7WG3 - chains F and G of the 12 polymer chains in the assembly; structure by X-ray diffraction, 2.19 A resolution.

[Chain F (and G)]
Molecule: Heavy chain of D9 Fab
From: Mus musculus
Notes: antibody fragment or engineered binder; chain G of this document is another copy of the same molecule, construct and numbering; everything in this record applies to it too
Chain sequence (220 residues; row label = number of the first residue in the row):
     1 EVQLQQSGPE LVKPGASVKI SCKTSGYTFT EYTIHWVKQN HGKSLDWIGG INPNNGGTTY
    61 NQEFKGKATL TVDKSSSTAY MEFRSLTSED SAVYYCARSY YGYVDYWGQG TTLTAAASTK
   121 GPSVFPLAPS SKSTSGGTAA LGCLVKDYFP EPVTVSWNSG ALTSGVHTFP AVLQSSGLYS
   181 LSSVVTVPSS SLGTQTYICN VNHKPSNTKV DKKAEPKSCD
Disulfides: Cys22-Cys96, Cys143-Cys199
Small-molecule neighbours: N-acetylglucosamine (NAG; 2-acetamido-2-deoxy-beta-D-glucopyranose): Thr30, Glu31, Tyr32, Thr33, Asn52, Asn54, Ser99, Tyr100
What the authors report for this chain:
  - binding site for N-acetylglucosamine: Asn55

[Interface between chain F and chain G]
Contacting residue pairs (20; chain F residue first):
  Tyr60(F) - Glu1(G)  hydrogen bond
  Thr69(F) - Gln3(G)
  Arg84(F) - Gln3(G)
  Ser88(F) - Thr163(G)
  Ala116(F) - Ser159(G)
  Ala117(F) - Ser159(G)  hydrogen bond (backbone-backbone)
  Ser118(F) - Ser159(G)
  Phe149(F) - Ala161(G)  hydrophobic
  Gln174(F) - Gln195(G)
  Ser175(F) - Leu162(G)
  Ser175(F) - Pro188(G)
  Ser175(F) - Ser191(G)
  Ser175(F) - Gln195(G)  hydrogen bond
  Ser175(F) - Tyr197(G)  hydrogen bond
  Ser176(F) - Asn158(G)  hydrogen bond (backbone-side chain)
  Ser176(F) - Leu162(G)
  Ser176(F) - Gln195(G)
  Ser176(F) - Thr196(G)
  Ser176(F) - Tyr197(G)
  Gly177(F) - Ala161(G)
Other interface residues (no listed pair), chain F (17 interface residues in all): Thr58, Lys65, Leu70, Ala115, Leu178
Other interface residues (no listed pair), chain G (16 interface residues in all): Gln5, Tyr106, Gly160, Val187

[Overview]
The interface between chain F and chain G involves 17 residues on one side and 16 on the other, with 5
hydrogen bonds. Polar pairs include Tyr60(F)-Glu1(G), Ser175(F)-Gln195(G) and Ser175(F)-Tyr197(G). Chain F
binds N-acetylglucosamine. The paper reports a binding site for N-acetylglucosamine at Asn55(F).
Both chains are Heavy chain of D9 Fab (Mus musculus). Entry 7WG3 (Structural basis of interleukin-17B receptor
in complex with a neutralizing antibody D9 for guiding humanization and ...) was determined by X-ray
diffraction.
